PDB entry 2QG4 | X-ray diffraction, 2.10 A resolution | chains A and B

# Chain A (and B)
Molecule: UDP-glucose 6-dehydrogenase
Organism: Homo sapiens
Notes: EC 1.1.1.22; chain B of this document is another copy of the same molecule, construct and numbering; everything in this record applies to it too
Reference sequence: O60701 (UGDH_HUMAN); residues 1-466 here = UniProt positions 1-466
Amino-acid sequence (467 residues; numbered 0 to 466; the number before each row is that of its first residue; numbering starts at 0):
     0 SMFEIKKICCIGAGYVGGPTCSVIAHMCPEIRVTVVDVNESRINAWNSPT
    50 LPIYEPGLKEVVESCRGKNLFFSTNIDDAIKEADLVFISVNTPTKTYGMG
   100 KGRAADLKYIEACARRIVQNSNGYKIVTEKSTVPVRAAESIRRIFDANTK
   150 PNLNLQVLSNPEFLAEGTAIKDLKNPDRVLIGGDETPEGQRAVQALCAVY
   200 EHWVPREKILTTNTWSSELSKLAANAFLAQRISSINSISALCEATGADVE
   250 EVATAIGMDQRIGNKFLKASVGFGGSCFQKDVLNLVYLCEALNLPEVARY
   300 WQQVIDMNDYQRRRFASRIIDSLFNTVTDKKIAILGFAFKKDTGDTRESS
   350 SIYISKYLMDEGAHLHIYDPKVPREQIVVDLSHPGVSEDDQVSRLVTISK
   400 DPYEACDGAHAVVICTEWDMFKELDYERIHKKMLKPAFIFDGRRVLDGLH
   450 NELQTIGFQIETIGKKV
Unresolved in the structure: 0, 383-388 (chain B: 0, 383-387)
Sequence notes: cloning artifact (0)
Small-molecule neighbours:
  - NAD (nicotinamide-adenine-dinucleotide): Ile10, Gly11, Ala12, Gly13, Tyr14, Val15, Gly16, Asp36, Val37, Asn38, Arg41, Ile75, Ser88, Val89, Asn90, Tyr108, Ala111, Cys112
  - uridine-5'-diphosphate-glucuronic acid (UGA): Glu161, Phe162, Leu163, Ala164, Glu165, Lys220, Asn224, Leu227, Ile231, Phe265, Leu266, Lys267, Ser269, Gly271, Phe272, Gly273, Gly274, Cys276, Phe277, Asp280, Phe338, Lys339, Glu416, Arg442
From the paper describing this entry:
  - conformationally variable residues (side-chain flip): Glu161
  - catalytic residues: Glu161, Lys220, Asn224, Asp280 (proposed by the authors, not directly observed)
  - binding site for NAD: Thr131, Asp280
  - mutagenesis - T131A, C276A, C276S (>=10,000-fold): decreased catalytic activity
  - mutagenesis - C276A (1.6 +/- 0.3 mum): unchanged binding to NAD+

# How chain A and chain B interact
Residue-residue contacts (127):
  Arg135(A) - Thr244(B)  hydrogen bond (side chain-backbone)
  Arg135(A) - Lys465(B)
  Asp176(A) - Met257(B)
  Asp176(A) - Asp258(B)
  Asp176(A) - Gln259(B)  hydrogen bond (side chain-backbone)
  Arg177(A) - Ala254(B)  hydrogen bond (side chain-backbone)
  Arg177(A) - Met257(B)
  Arg177(A) - Asp258(B)
  Glu206(A) - Met257(B)
  Lys207(A) - Met257(B)
  Leu209(A) - Thr253(B)
  Leu209(A) - Ala254(B)  hydrophobic
  Thr211(A) - Glu250(B)
  Asn212(A) - Gly245(B)  hydrogen bond (side chain-backbone)
  Asn212(A) - Glu250(B)  hydrogen bond (backbone-side chain)
  Trp214(A) - Thr244(B)
  Trp214(A) - Gly245(B)
  Trp214(A) - Ala246(B)
  Ser215(A) - Ala246(B)
  Ser215(A) - Asp247(B)  hydrogen bond (side chain-backbone)
  Ser215(A) - Glu250(B)  hydrogen bond
  Ser215(A) - Val251(B)
  Leu218(A) - Cys241(B)  hydrophobic
  Leu218(A) - Ala246(B)  hydrophobic
  Ser219(A) - Val251(B)
  Ser219(A) - Ala254(B)
  Ser219(A) - Ile255(B)
  Ala222(A) - Ile237(B)  hydrophobic
  Ala223(A) - Ile255(B)
  Ala223(A) - Ile261(B)
  Phe226(A) - Ser233(B)
  Phe226(A) - Ile234(B)
  Phe226(A) - Ile255(B)  hydrophobic
  Phe226(A) - Leu266(B)  hydrophobic
  Leu227(A) - Asp258(B)
  Leu227(A) - Arg260(B)
  Leu227(A) - Ile261(B)  hydrophobic
  Gln229(A) - Gln229(B)
  Gln229(A) - Ser233(B)  hydrogen bond
  Gln229(A) - Tyr299(B)  hydrogen bond (backbone-side chain)
  Arg230(A) - Arg230(B)
  Arg230(A) - Arg260(B)
  Ser232(A) - Tyr299(B)
  Ser233(A) - Phe226(B)
  Ser233(A) - Gln229(B)  hydrogen bond
  Ser233(A) - Tyr299(B)  hydrogen bond
  Ser233(A) - Trp300(B)
  Ile234(A) - Phe226(B)
  Ser236(A) - Val296(B)
  Ser236(A) - Trp300(B)  hydrogen bond
  Ala239(A) - Leu293(B)
  Leu240(A) - Leu218(B)  hydrophobic
  Leu240(A) - Leu284(B)  hydrophobic
  Leu240(A) - Leu291(B)  hydrophobic
  Leu240(A) - Leu293(B)  hydrophobic
  Cys241(A) - Leu218(B)  hydrophobic
  Thr244(A) - Val134(B)
  Thr244(A) - Arg135(B)  hydrogen bond (backbone-side chain)
  Thr244(A) - Trp214(B)
  Thr244(A) - Leu291(B)
  Gly245(A) - Asn212(B)  hydrogen bond (backbone-side chain)
  Gly245(A) - Trp214(B)
  Ala246(A) - Trp214(B)
  Ala246(A) - Ser215(B)
  Ala246(A) - Leu218(B)  hydrophobic
  Asp247(A) - Ser215(B)  hydrogen bond (backbone-side chain)
  Glu250(A) - Thr211(B)
  Glu250(A) - Asn212(B)
  Glu250(A) - Ser215(B)  hydrogen bond
  Val251(A) - Ser215(B)
  Val251(A) - Ser219(B)
  Thr253(A) - Leu209(B)
  Ala254(A) - Arg177(B)  hydrogen bond (backbone-side chain)
  Ala254(A) - Leu209(B)  hydrophobic
  Ala254(A) - Ser219(B)
  Ile255(A) - Arg177(B)
  Ile255(A) - Ser219(B)
  Ile255(A) - Ala223(B)
  Ile255(A) - Phe226(B)  hydrophobic
  Met257(A) - Asp176(B)
  Met257(A) - Arg177(B)
  Met257(A) - Glu206(B)
  Met257(A) - Leu209(B)  hydrophobic
  Asp258(A) - Asp176(B)
  Asp258(A) - Arg177(B)
  Asp258(A) - Leu227(B)
  Gln259(A) - Asp176(B)  hydrogen bond (backbone-side chain)
  Arg260(A) - Leu227(B)
  Arg260(A) - Arg230(B)
  Arg260(A) - Lys264(B)
  Arg260(A) - Phe265(B)
  Ile261(A) - Ala223(B)
  Ile261(A) - Leu227(B)  hydrophobic
  Ile261(A) - Arg230(B)
  Lys264(A) - Arg260(B)
  Phe265(A) - Arg260(B)
  Leu266(A) - Phe226(B)  hydrophobic
  Leu284(A) - Leu240(B)  hydrophobic
  Leu287(A) - Leu240(B)  hydrophobic
  Cys288(A) - Leu240(B)  hydrophobic
  Leu291(A) - Leu240(B)  hydrophobic
  Leu291(A) - Thr244(B)
  Leu293(A) - Ala239(B)
  Leu293(A) - Leu240(B)  hydrophobic
  Leu293(A) - Ala243(B)  hydrophobic
  Leu293(A) - Tyr309(B)
  Glu295(A) - Met306(B)
  Glu295(A) - Tyr309(B)
  Val296(A) - Ser236(B)
  Val296(A) - Ala239(B)  hydrophobic
  Val296(A) - Met306(B)  hydrophobic
  Arg298(A) - Gln302(B)
  Tyr299(A) - Gln229(B)  hydrogen bond (side chain-backbone)
  Tyr299(A) - Ser232(B)
  Tyr299(A) - Ser233(B)  hydrogen bond
  Tyr299(A) - Gln302(B)
  Tyr299(A) - Met306(B)  hydrophobic
  Trp300(A) - Ser233(B)
  Trp300(A) - Ser236(B)  hydrogen bond
  Gln302(A) - Arg298(B)
  Gln302(A) - Tyr299(B)  hydrogen bond (side chain-backbone)
  Gln302(A) - Gln302(B)
  Met306(A) - Glu295(B)
  Met306(A) - Val296(B)  hydrophobic
  Met306(A) - Tyr299(B)  hydrophobic
  Tyr309(A) - Leu293(B)
  Tyr309(A) - Glu295(B)
Other interface residues (no listed pair), chain A (60 interface residues in all): Val134, Leu179, Ile237, Ala243, Val303
Other interface residues (no listed pair), chain B (64 interface residues in all): Phe162, Ala164, Leu179, Lys207, Ala222, Leu287, Cys288, Val303, Arg312

# Summary
60 residues of chain A and 64 residues of chain B are in contact, with 22 hydrogen bonds. Among the polar
pairs are Arg135(A)-Thr244(B), Asp176(A)-Gln259(B) and Arg177(A)-Ala254(B). Chain A binds NAD and
uridine-5'-diphosphate-glucuronic acid. The paper reports catalytic residues Glu161(A), Lys220(A) and
Asn224(A) among others; T131A, C276A and C276S of chain A reduce catalytic activity.
Both chains are UDP-glucose 6-dehydrogenase (Homo sapiens). Entry 2QG4 (Crystal structure of human UDP-glucose
dehydrogenase product complex with UDP-glucuronate) was determined by X-ray diffraction, deposited together
with 3ITK and 2Q3E.
